3S7O - chain A; structure by X-ray diffraction, 1.24 A resolution.

Chain A:
Name: Bacteriophytochrome
Source organism: Deinococcus radiodurans
Notes: EC 2.7.13.3; fragment: Chromophore binidng domain
Reference sequence: Q9RZA4 (BPHY_DEIRA); residues 1-321 here = UniProt positions 1-321
Chain sequence (343 residues; numbered -13 to 329; the number before each row is that of its first residue; numbers below 1 keep their minus sign (Met-13 is residue -13)):
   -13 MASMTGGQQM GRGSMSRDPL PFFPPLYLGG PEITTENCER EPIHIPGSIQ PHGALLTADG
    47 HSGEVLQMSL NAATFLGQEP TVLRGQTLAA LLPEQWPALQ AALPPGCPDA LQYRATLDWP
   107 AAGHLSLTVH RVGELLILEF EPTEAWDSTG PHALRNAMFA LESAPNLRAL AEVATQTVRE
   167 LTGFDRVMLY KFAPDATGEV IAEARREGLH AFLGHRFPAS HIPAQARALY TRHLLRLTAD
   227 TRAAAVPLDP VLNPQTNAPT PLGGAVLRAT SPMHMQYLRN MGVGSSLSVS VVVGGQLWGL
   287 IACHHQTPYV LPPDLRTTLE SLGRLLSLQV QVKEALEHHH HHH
Disordered / not traced: -13 to 4, 131-134, 324-329
Differences from the reference sequence: expression tag (-13 to 0, 322-329); engineered mutation His207 (Asp in Q9RZA4), Ser307 (Tyr in Q9RZA4)
UniProt features mapped onto this chain:
  - binding site (a tetrapyrrole): Cys24
  - mutagenesis: Met259 (M259A: Binds PCB (in vitro), but difference spectrum is altered; M259C: Binds PCB (in vitro), but difference spectrum is altered), His260 (H260A: 100-fold reduction of chromophore-binding activity), Cys289 (C289A: Binds PCB (in vitro), but has aberrant spectral properties)
Small-molecule neighbours: 2(R),3(E)- phytochromobilin (LBV; 3-[2-[(Z)-[3-(2-carboxyethyl)-5-[(Z)-(4-ethenyl-3-methyl-5-oxidanylidene-pyrrol-2-ylidene)methyl]-4-methyl-pyrrol-1-ium -2-ylidene]methyl]-5-[(Z)-[(3E)-3-ethylidene-4-methyl-5-oxidanylidene-pyrrolidin-2-ylidene]methyl]-4-methyl-1H-pyrrol-3- yl]propanoic acid): Thr20, Thr21, Cys24, Glu27, Ile29, Met174, Tyr176, Phe198, Phe203, Ser206, His207, Ile208, Pro209, Gln211, Ala212, Tyr216, Arg222, Arg254, Ala255, Thr256, Ser257, Met259, His260, Tyr263, Leu264, Met267, Ser272, Leu273, Ser274, Leu286, Ala288, His290
From the paper describing this entry:
  - binding site for 2(R),3(E)- phytochromobilin: His207

Summary:
Ligands of chain A: 2(R),3(E)- phytochromobilin. From UniProt: tetrapyrrole-binding residue Cys24 and 3
mutagenesis sites. From the paper: a binding site for 2(R),3(E)- phytochromobilin at His207.
Chain A is Bacteriophytochrome (Deinococcus radiodurans); the structure, Crystal Structure of the Infrared
Fluorescent D207H variant of Deinococcus Bacteriophytochrome chromophore binding domain at 1.24 ..., was
determined by X-ray diffraction together with 3S7Q, 3S7N and 3S7P from the same study.
